Entry 5L84 (X-ray diffraction, 2.90 A resolution); this record covers chain A.

== Chain A ==
Molecule: Phthiocerol synthesis polyketide synthase type I PpsC
Organism: Mycobacterium tuberculosis
Notes: EC 2.3.1.41
Reference sequence: P96202 (PPSC_MYCTU); residues 921-1222 here = UniProt positions 921-1222
Sequence (325 residues; row label = number of the first residue in the row):
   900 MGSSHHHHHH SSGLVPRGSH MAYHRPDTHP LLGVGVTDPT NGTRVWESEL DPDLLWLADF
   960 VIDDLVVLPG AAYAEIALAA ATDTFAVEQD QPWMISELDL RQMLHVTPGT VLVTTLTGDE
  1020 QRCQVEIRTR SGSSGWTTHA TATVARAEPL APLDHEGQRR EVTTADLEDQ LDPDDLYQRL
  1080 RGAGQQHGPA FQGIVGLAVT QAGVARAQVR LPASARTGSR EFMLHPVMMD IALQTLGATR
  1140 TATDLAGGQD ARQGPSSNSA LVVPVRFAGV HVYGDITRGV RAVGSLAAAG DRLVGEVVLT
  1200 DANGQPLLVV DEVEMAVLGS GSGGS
Disordered / not traced: 900-925, 1051-1061, 1146-1158, 1219-1224
Sequence notes: initiating methionine (900); expression tag (901-920, 1223-1224); engineered mutation Phe-959 (His in P96202)
Curated features (UniProtKB/Swiss-Prot):
  - active site: Asp-1129 (Proton donor)
Reported in the primary citation:
  - mutagenesis - H959F: abolished catalytic activity

== In short ==
From UniProt: active-site residue Asp-1129. From the paper: H959F abolishes catalytic activity.
Chain A is Phthiocerol synthesis polyketide synthase type I PpsC (Mycobacterium tuberculosis); the structure,
Structure of the H959F variant of the PpsC dehydratase domain from Mycobacterium tuberculosis, was determined
by X-ray diffraction, deposited together with 5I0K and 5NJI.
